5DLR - chains B and C of the 4 polymer chains in the assembly; structure by X-ray diffraction, 2.26 A resolution.

[Chain B]
Name: Estrogen receptor
Organism: Homo sapiens
Notes: fragment: ligand-binding domain
Reference sequence: P03372 (ESR1_HUMAN); residues 298-554 here = UniProt positions 298-554
Sequence (257 residues; numbered 298 to 554; the number before each row is that of its first residue):
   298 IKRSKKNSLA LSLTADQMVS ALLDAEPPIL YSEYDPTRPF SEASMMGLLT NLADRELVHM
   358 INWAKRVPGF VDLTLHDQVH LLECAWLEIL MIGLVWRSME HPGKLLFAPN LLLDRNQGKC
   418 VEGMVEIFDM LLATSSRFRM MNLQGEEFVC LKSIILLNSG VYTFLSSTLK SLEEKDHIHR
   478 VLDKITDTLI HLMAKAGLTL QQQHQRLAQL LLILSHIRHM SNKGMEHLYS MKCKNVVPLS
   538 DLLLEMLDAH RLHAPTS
Not modelled in the structure: 298-304, 417-418, 462-465, 551-554
Construct notes: engineered mutation Ser537 (Tyr in P03372)
Ligand contacts: 4,4'-(2-phenylethene-1,1-diyl)diphenol (5DJ): Met343, Leu346, Thr347, Leu349, Ala350, Glu353, Trp383, Leu384, Leu387, Met388, Leu391, Arg394, Phe404, Met421, Ile424, Gly521, His524, Leu525, Met528, Leu536, Leu540

[Chain C]
Name: Nuclear receptor coactivator 2
Notes: fragment: Nuclear receptor-interacting peptide
Reference sequence: Q15596 (NCOA2_HUMAN); residue numbers follow UniProt; this construct covers 686-699
Sequence (14 residues; row label = number of the first residue in the row):
   686 KHKILHRLLQ DSSS
Not modelled in the structure: 686, 697-699

[Interface between chain B and chain C]
Pairs across the interface (21):
  Ile358(B) with Leu690(C), hydrophobic; Leu693(C), hydrophobic; Leu694(C), hydrophobic
  Lys362(B) with Leu693(C), hydrogen bond (side chain-backbone); Leu694(C), hydrogen bond (side chain-backbone); Asp696(C), hydrogen bond (side chain-backbone)
  Leu372(B) with His691(C); Leu694(C), hydrophobic; Gln695(C)
  Gln375(B) with Leu694(C)
  Val376(B) with Lys688(C); Leu690(C); His691(C); Leu694(C), hydrophobic
  Glu380(B) with Lys688(C), salt bridge; Leu690(C)
  Asp538(B) with Ile689(C)
  Leu539(B) with Ile689(C), hydrophobic
  Glu542(B) with Lys688(C); Ile689(C), hydrogen bond (side chain-backbone)
  Met543(B) with Leu690(C), hydrophobic
Other interface residues (no listed pair), chain B (13 interface residues in all): Phe367, His373, Leu379

[Overview]
13 residues of chain B and 8 residues of chain C are in contact; the contacts include 4 hydrogen bonds and 1
salt bridge. Polar contacts include Glu380(B)-Lys688(C), Lys362(B)-Leu693(C) and Lys362(B)-Leu694(C). Ligands
of chain B: 4,4'-(2-phenylethene-1,1-diyl)diphenol.
Here chain B is Estrogen receptor (Homo sapiens) and chain C is Nuclear receptor coactivator 2. Entry 5DLR
(Crystal Structure of the ER-alpha Ligand-binding Domain in complex with a triaryl-ethylene compound
4,4'-(2-phenylethene-1,1-diyl)diphenol) was determined by X-ray diffraction, deposited together with 4ZN7,
4ZNH, 4ZNS, 4ZNT, 4ZNU, 4ZNV and 50 further entries.
